6NC6 - chain A; structure by X-ray diffraction, 3.20 A resolution.

[Chain A]
Molecule: Lipid II flippase MurJ
From: Thermosipho africanus (strain TCF52B)
Reference sequence: B7IE18 (MURJ_THEAB); residues 1-475 here = UniProt positions 1-475
Sequence (475 residues; each row starts with the number of its first residue):
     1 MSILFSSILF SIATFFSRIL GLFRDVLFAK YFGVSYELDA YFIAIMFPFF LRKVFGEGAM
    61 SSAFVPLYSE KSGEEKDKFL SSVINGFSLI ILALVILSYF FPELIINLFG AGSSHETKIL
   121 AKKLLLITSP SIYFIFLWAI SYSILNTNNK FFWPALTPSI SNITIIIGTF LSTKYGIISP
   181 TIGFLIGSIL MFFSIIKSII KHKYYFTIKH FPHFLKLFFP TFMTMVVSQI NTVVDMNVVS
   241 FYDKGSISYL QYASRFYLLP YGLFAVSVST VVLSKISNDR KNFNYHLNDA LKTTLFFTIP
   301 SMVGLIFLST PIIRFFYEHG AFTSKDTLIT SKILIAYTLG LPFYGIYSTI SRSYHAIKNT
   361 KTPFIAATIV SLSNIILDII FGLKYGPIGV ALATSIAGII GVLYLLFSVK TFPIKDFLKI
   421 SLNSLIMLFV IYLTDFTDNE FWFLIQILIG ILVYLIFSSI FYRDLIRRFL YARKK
Disordered / not traced: 1-3, 470-475
Bound ions: Zn2+: H210, H213; Na+: D235, N374, D378, V390, T394
What the authors report for this chain:
  - contacts within the chain: D39-G245 (hydrogen bond), D39-S248 (hydrogen bond), Q251-R255
  - binding site for chloride ion: R24, R255
  - mutagenesis - R24A, R255A, R352A, R352Q: abolished growth
  - mutagenesis - R352A, R352Q: decreased expression

[Overview]
The Zn2+ site is built by H210 and H213. The Na+ site is built by D235, N374, D378, V390 and T394. The paper
reports a binding site for chloride ion at R24 and R255; R24A, R255A and R352A, among others, abolish growth.
Chain A is Lipid II flippase MurJ (Thermosipho africanus (strain TCF52B)); the structure, Lipid II flippase
MurJ, inward closed conformation, was determined by X-ray diffraction (same publication as 6NC7, 6NC8 and
6NC9).
